PDB entry 1N2C | X-ray diffraction, 3.00 A resolution | chains B and D of the 8 polymer chains in the assembly

Chain B (and D):
Name: Nitrogenase molybdenum-iron protein
Source organism: Azotobacter vinelandii
Notes: EC 1.18.6.1; fragment: chains a and c are the alpha chains, chains b and d are the beta chains; chain D of this document is another copy of the same molecule, construct and numbering; everything in this record applies to it too
UniProtKB: P07329 (NIFK_AZOVI); residues 2-523 here correspond to UniProt positions 1-522 (UniProt number = residue number - 1)
Chain sequence (522 residues; numbered 2 to 523; the number before each row is that of its first residue):
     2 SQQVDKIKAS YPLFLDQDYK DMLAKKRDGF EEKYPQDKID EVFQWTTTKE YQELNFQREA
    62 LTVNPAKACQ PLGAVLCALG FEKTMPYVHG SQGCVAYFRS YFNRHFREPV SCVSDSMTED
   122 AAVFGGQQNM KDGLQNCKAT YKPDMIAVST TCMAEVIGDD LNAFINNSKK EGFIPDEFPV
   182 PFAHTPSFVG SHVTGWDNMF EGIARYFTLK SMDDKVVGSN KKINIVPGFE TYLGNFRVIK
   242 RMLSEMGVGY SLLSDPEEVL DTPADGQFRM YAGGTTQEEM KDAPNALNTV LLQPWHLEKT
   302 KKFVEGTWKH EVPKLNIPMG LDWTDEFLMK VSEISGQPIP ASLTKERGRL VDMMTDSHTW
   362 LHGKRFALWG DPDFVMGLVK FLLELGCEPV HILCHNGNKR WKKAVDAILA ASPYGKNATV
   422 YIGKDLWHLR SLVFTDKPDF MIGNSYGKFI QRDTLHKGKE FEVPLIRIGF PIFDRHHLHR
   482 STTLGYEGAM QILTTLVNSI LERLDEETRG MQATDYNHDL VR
Ion coordination: fe(8)-S(7) cluster Fe: Cys70, Cys95, Cys153, Ser188 (shared with 3 residues of chain A); Ca2+ site 1: Arg108, Glu109 (shared with Asp353(D), Asp357(D) of chain D); Ca2+ site 2: Asp353, Asp357 (shared with Arg108(D), Glu109(D) of chain D)
Ligand contacts: fe(8)-S(7) cluster (CLF): Cys70, Pro72, Ser92, Gly94, Cys95, Tyr98, Phe99, Thr152, Cys153, Ser188

Chain B / chain D interface:
Contacting residue pairs (129; chain B residue first):
  Ser11(B) - Tyr517(D)  hydrogen bond (backbone-side chain)
  Ser11(B) - Asn518(D)  hydrogen bond
  Tyr12(B) - Glu508(D)  hydrogen bond
  Tyr12(B) - Thr509(D)
  Tyr12(B) - Thr515(D)
  Tyr12(B) - Tyr517(D)  hydrogen bond (backbone-side chain)
  Phe15(B) - Tyr517(D)
  Lys34(B) - Gln513(D)  hydrogen bond
  Gln37(B) - Gln513(D)  hydrogen bond
  Arg105(B) - Val522(D)
  Arg108(B) - Asp357(D)
  Arg108(B) - Arg523(D)  hydrogen bond (side chain-backbone)
  Glu109(B) - Asp353(D)
  Glu109(B) - Asp357(D)
  Arg238(B) - Arg350(D)
  Glu259(B) - Lys346(D)  salt bridge
  Glu259(B) - Arg350(D)  salt bridge
  Asp262(B) - Arg350(D)  salt bridge
  Thr263(B) - Asp353(D)
  Pro264(B) - Lys346(D)
  Pro264(B) - Gly349(D)
  Pro264(B) - Arg350(D)
  Ala265(B) - Gly349(D)  hydrogen bond (backbone-backbone)
  Ala265(B) - Val352(D)
  Ala265(B) - Asp353(D)
  Lys346(B) - Glu259(D)  salt bridge
  Lys346(B) - Pro264(D)
  Gly349(B) - Pro264(D)
  Gly349(B) - Ala265(D)  hydrogen bond (backbone-backbone)
  Arg350(B) - Arg238(D)
  Arg350(B) - Glu259(D)  salt bridge
  Arg350(B) - Asp262(D)  salt bridge
  Arg350(B) - Pro264(D)
  Val352(B) - Ala265(D)
  Asp353(B) - Glu109(D)
  Asp353(B) - Thr263(D)
  Asp353(B) - Ala265(D)
  Met354(B) - His478(D)
  Met354(B) - Arg481(D)
  Asp357(B) - Arg108(D)
  Asp357(B) - Glu109(D)
  Asp357(B) - His477(D)
  Asp357(B) - His478(D)  salt bridge
  Ser358(B) - His477(D)  hydrogen bond
  Ser358(B) - His478(D)
  Trp361(B) - His477(D)
  Ser446(B) - Leu521(D)
  Tyr447(B) - Leu521(D)  hydrophobic
  Lys449(B) - Asp506(D)  salt bridge
  Lys449(B) - His519(D)
  Lys449(B) - Asp520(D)  hydrogen bond (side chain-backbone)
  Phe450(B) - His519(D)
  Phe450(B) - Leu521(D)  hydrophobic
  Gln452(B) - Arg510(D)
  Arg453(B) - Arg510(D)
  Arg453(B) - Met512(D)
  Arg453(B) - Asp516(D)
  Asp454(B) - Met512(D)
  Leu456(B) - Arg510(D)
  His457(B) - Met512(D)
  Glu463(B) - Arg510(D)  salt bridge
  Arg468(B) - Asp506(D)  salt bridge
  Phe474(B) - Leu521(D)
  Phe474(B) - Val522(D)  hydrophobic
  Phe474(B) - Arg523(D)  hydrogen bond (backbone-backbone)
  Asp475(B) - Leu502(D)
  Asp475(B) - Asp506(D)
  Asp475(B) - Leu521(D)  hydrogen bond (backbone-backbone)
  Arg476(B) - Asn499(D)
  Arg476(B) - Leu502(D)
  Arg476(B) - Glu503(D)
  Arg476(B) - Asp506(D)  salt bridge
  His477(B) - Asp357(D)
  His477(B) - Ser358(D)  hydrogen bond
  His477(B) - Trp361(D)
  His477(B) - Thr495(D)
  His477(B) - Val498(D)
  His477(B) - Asn499(D)  hydrogen bond (backbone-side chain)
  His477(B) - Leu502(D)
  His477(B) - Arg523(D)  hydrogen bond (side chain-backbone)
  His478(B) - Met354(D)
  His478(B) - Asp357(D)  salt bridge
  His478(B) - Ser358(D)
  Leu479(B) - Asn499(D)
  Thr495(B) - His477(D)
  Val498(B) - His477(D)
  Asn499(B) - Arg476(D)
  Asn499(B) - His477(D)  hydrogen bond (side chain-backbone)
  Asn499(B) - Leu479(D)
  Leu502(B) - Asp475(D)
  Leu502(B) - Arg476(D)
  Leu502(B) - His477(D)
  Glu503(B) - Arg476(D)
  Asp506(B) - Lys449(D)  salt bridge
  Asp506(B) - Arg468(D)  salt bridge
  Asp506(B) - Asp475(D)
  Asp506(B) - Arg476(D)  salt bridge
  Glu507(B) - Glu507(D)
  Glu508(B) - Tyr12(D)  hydrogen bond
  Thr509(B) - Tyr12(D)
  Arg510(B) - Gln452(D)
  Arg510(B) - Arg453(D)
  Arg510(B) - Leu456(D)
  Arg510(B) - Glu463(D)  salt bridge
  Met512(B) - Arg453(D)
  Met512(B) - Asp454(D)
  Met512(B) - His457(D)
  Gln513(B) - Lys34(D)
  Gln513(B) - Gln37(D)  hydrogen bond
  Thr515(B) - Tyr12(D)
  Asp516(B) - Arg453(D)
  Tyr517(B) - Ser11(D)  hydrogen bond (side chain-backbone)
  Tyr517(B) - Tyr12(D)  hydrogen bond (side chain-backbone)
  Tyr517(B) - Phe15(D)
  Asn518(B) - Ser11(D)  hydrogen bond
  His519(B) - Lys449(D)
  His519(B) - Phe450(D)
  Asp520(B) - Lys449(D)  hydrogen bond (backbone-side chain)
  Leu521(B) - Ser446(D)
  Leu521(B) - Tyr447(D)  hydrophobic
  Leu521(B) - Phe450(D)  hydrophobic
  Leu521(B) - Phe474(D)
  Leu521(B) - Asp475(D)  hydrogen bond (backbone-backbone)
  Val522(B) - Arg105(D)
  Val522(B) - Phe474(D)  hydrophobic
  Arg523(B) - Arg108(D)  hydrogen bond (backbone-side chain)
  Arg523(B) - Phe474(D)  hydrogen bond (backbone-backbone)
  Arg523(B) - Asp475(D)
  Arg523(B) - His477(D)  hydrogen bond (backbone-side chain)
Other interface residues (no listed pair), chain B (67 interface residues in all): Leu16, Glu258, Thr356, Arg481, Met491, Leu494
Other interface residues (no listed pair), chain D (69 interface residues in all): Leu16, Ile40, Glu258, Thr356, Met491, Leu494, Ala514

Summary:
67 residues of chain B face 69 of chain D across their interface, with 27 hydrogen bonds and 16 salt bridges.
Polar pairs include Glu259(B)-Lys346(D), Glu259(B)-Arg350(D) and Asp262(B)-Arg350(D). Bound to chain B:
fe(8)-S(7) cluster.
Chain B and chain D are both Nitrogenase molybdenum-iron protein (Azotobacter vinelandii); the structure,
Nitrogenase complex from azotobacter vinelandii stabilized by ADP-tetrafluoroaluminate, was determined by
X-ray diffraction.
